PDB entry 8SJ0 | X-ray diffraction, 2.55 A resolution | chains A and F of the 6 polymer chains in the assembly

# Chain A
Molecule: Cyclic GMP-AMP synthase
From: Mus musculus
Notes: EC 2.7.7.86; fragment: catalytic domain
UniProt: Q8C6L5 (CGAS_MOUSE); residues 147-507 here = UniProt positions 147-507
Amino-acid sequence (364 residues; numbered 144 to 507; the number before each row is that of its first residue):
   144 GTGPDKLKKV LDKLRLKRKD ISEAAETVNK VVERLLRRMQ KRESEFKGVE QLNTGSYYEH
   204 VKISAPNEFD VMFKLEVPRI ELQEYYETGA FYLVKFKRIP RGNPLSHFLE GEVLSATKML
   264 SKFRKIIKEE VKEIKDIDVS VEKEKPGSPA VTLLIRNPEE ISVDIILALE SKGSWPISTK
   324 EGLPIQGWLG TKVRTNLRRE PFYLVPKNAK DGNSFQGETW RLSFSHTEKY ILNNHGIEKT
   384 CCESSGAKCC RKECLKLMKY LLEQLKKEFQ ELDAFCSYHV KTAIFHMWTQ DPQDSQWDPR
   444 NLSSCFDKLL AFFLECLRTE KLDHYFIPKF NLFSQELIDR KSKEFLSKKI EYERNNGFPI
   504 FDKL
Unresolved in the structure: 144-147, 243-245, 507
Sequence notes: expression tag (144-146)
Swiss-Prot annotation at these positions:
  - region: Lys-372 to Lys-395 (DNA-binding)
  - motif: Leu-154 to Leu-159 (Nuclear export signal), Asp-281 to Ser-291 (Nuclear localization signal)
  - binding site (GTP): Thr-197, Asp-307, Arg-364 to Glu-371
  - binding site (ATP): Ser-199, Glu-371, Lys-402, Ser-420 to Lys-424
  - binding site (Mg(2+)): Glu-211, Asp-213, Asp-307
  - binding site (2',3'-cGAMP): Asp-213, Gly-290, Asp-307, Lys-350, Arg-364 to Ser-366
  - binding site (Zn(2+)): His-378, Cys-384, Cys-385, Cys-392
  - site: Arg-241 (Arginine-anchor), Asp-307, Ile-308 (Cleavage)
  - modified residue: Lys-156 (N6-lactoyllysine), Glu-176 (PolyADP-ribosyl glutamic acid), Ser-199 (Phosphoserine), Tyr-201 (Phosphotyrosine), Glu-272 (5-glutamyl polyglutamate), Ser-291 (Phosphoserine), Glu-302 (5-glutamyl glutamate), Lys-372 (N6-acetyllysine), Lys-382 (N6-acetyllysine), Lys-402 (N6-acetyllysine), Ser-420 (Phosphoserine), Lys-491 (N6-methyllysine)
  - lipidation (S-palmitoyl cysteine): Cys-392, Cys-393, Cys-459
  - cross-link (Glycyl lysine isopeptide (Lys-Gly)): Lys-217 (interchain with G-Cter in SUMO), Lys-271 (interchain with G-Cter in ubiquitin), Lys-335 (interchain with G-Cter in SUMO), Lys-372 (interchain with G-Cter in SUMO), Lys-382 (interchain with G-Cter in SUMO), Lys-399 (interchain with G-Cter in ubiquitin), Lys-402 (interchain with G-Cter in ubiquitin), Lys-409 (interchain with G-Cter in ubiquitin), Lys-410 (interchain with G-Cter in ubiquitin), Lys-464 (interchain with G-Cter in SUMO)
  - mutagenesis: Lys-156 (K156Q: Mimics lactylation; knockin mice show higher mortality following HSV-1 infection), Asn-172 (N172K: Induces alteration of the DNA-binding surface and leads to decreased synthesis of cyclic GMP-AMP (cGAMP); when associated with L-180), Glu-176 (E176A: Abolished poly-ADP-ribosylation by PARP1, stimulating interferon production in knockin mice), Arg-180 (R180L: Induces alteration of the DNA-binding surface and leads to decreased synthesis of cyclic GMP-AMP (cGAMP); when associated with K-182), Gly-198 (G198A: Abolishes stimulation of interferon production; when associated with A-199), Ser-199 (S199A: Abolishes stimulation of interferon production; when associated with A-199), Tyr-201 (Y201E: Phosphomimetic mutant; reduced translocation to the nucleus following treatment with etoposide), Glu-211 to Asp-213 (Abolished nucleotidyltransferase activity. Does not affect nuclear localization and tethering to chromatin), Glu-211 (E211A: Abolishes ability to promote type-I interferon production), Asp-213 (D213A: Abolishes ability to promote type-I interferon production), Lys-217 (K217R: Reduced sumoylation), Arg-222 (R222E: Impaired tethering to chromatin, leading to constitutive activation in the absence of DNA), 31 further mutagenesis entries in UniProt
Metal / ion sites: Mg2+: Glu-211 (together with 2'-deoxyadenosine 5'-triphosphate); Zn2+: His-378, Cys-384, Cys-385, Cys-392
Small-molecule neighbours: 2'-deoxyadenosine 5'-triphosphate (DTP): Gly-198, Ser-199, Glu-202, Lys-205, Glu-211, Asp-213, Arg-364, Lys-402, Cys-419, Ser-420, Tyr-421, Lys-424
Reported in the primary citation:
  - mutagenesis - E211Q/D213N: abolished catalytic activity
  - specificity-determining residues: His-467 (proposed by the authors, not directly observed)
  - mutagenesis - R364A (33-fold), H467A: decreased catalytic activity on ATP/GTP
  - mutagenesis - H467A (2-fold): increased catalytic activity on GTP/GTP
  - specificity-determining residues: Ile-309, Arg-364
  - mutagenesis - R364A (10-fold): decreased catalytic activity on GTP/GTP
  - mutagenesis - R364A (4-fold): increased catalytic activity on ATP/ATP

# Chain F
Molecule: Palindromic DNA18
Sequence (18 nucleotides; numbered 1 to 18; the number before each row is that of its first residue):
     1 ATCTGTACAT GTACAGAT

# Chain A / chain F interface
Pairs across the interface - 12 pairs, chain A then chain F:
  Arg-161(A) with DT4(F), hydrogen bond to the base; DG5(F), sugar contact
  Ser-165(A) with DG5(F), hydrogen bond to the phosphate; DT6(F), hydrogen bond to the phosphate
  Ala-168(A) with DA7(F), phosphate contact
  Asn-172(A) with DA7(F), hydrogen bond to the phosphate
  Asn-196(A) with DC8(F), hydrogen bond to the phosphate
  Tyr-200(A) with DT6(F), hydrogen bond to the phosphate; DA7(F), hydrogen bond to the phosphate
  Tyr-201(A) with DA7(F), phosphate contact; DC8(F), phosphate contact
  Lys-372(A) with DC8(F), salt bridge to the phosphate
Also at the interface, not in a pair above, chain A (9 interface residues in all): Ile-164

# In short
9 residues of chain A and 5 residues of chain F are in contact; the contacts include 7 hydrogen bonds and 1
salt bridge. Among the polar pairs are Arg-161(A)/DT4(F), Ser-165(A)/DG5(F) and Ser-165(A)/DT6(F). The paper
reports that R364A and H467A of chain A reduce catalytic activity on ATP/GTP; specificity determinants
His-467(A), Ile-309(A) and Arg-364(A).
Here chain A is Cyclic GMP-AMP synthase (Mus musculus) and chain F is Palindromic DNA18. Entry 8SJ0 (Structure
of ternary complex of cGAS with dsDNA and bound 2'-dATP) was determined by X-ray diffraction (same publication
as 7UUX, 7UXW, 7UYQ, 7UYZ, 7UZR, 7V0W and 14 further entries).
